PDB entry 3NTK | X-ray diffraction, 1.80 A resolution | chain A

== Chain A ==
Molecule: Maternal protein tudor
Organism: Drosophila melanogaster
Notes: fragment: the last extended Tudor domain
UniProt: P25823 (TUD_DROME); residues 2346-2514 here = UniProt positions 2346-2514
Amino-acid sequence (169 residues; numbered 2346 to 2514; the number before each row is that of its first residue):
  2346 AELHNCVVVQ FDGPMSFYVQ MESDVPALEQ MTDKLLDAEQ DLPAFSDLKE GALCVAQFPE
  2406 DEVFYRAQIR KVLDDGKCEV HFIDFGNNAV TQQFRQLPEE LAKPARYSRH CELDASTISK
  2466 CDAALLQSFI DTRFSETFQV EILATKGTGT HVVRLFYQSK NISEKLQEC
Disulfide bonds: Cys2466-Cys2514
What the authors report for this chain:
  - contacts within the chain: Arg2411-Asp2429

== Overview ==
From the paper: contacts within the chain involving Arg2411 and Asp2429.
Chain A is Maternal protein tudor (Drosophila melanogaster); the structure, Crystal structure of Tudor, was
determined by X-ray diffraction together with 3NTH and 3NTI from the same study.
